PDB entry 7NKJ | electron microscopy, 2.17 A resolution | chains C and G of the 7 polymer chains in the assembly

== Chain C ==
Protein: ATP synthase subunit alpha
Organism: Mycolicibacterium smegmatis (strain ATCC 700084 / mc(2)155)
Notes: EC 7.1.2.2
Reference sequence: A0R202 (ATPA_MYCS2); residue numbers follow UniProt; this construct covers 1-548
Chain sequence (548 residues; row label = number of the first residue in the row):
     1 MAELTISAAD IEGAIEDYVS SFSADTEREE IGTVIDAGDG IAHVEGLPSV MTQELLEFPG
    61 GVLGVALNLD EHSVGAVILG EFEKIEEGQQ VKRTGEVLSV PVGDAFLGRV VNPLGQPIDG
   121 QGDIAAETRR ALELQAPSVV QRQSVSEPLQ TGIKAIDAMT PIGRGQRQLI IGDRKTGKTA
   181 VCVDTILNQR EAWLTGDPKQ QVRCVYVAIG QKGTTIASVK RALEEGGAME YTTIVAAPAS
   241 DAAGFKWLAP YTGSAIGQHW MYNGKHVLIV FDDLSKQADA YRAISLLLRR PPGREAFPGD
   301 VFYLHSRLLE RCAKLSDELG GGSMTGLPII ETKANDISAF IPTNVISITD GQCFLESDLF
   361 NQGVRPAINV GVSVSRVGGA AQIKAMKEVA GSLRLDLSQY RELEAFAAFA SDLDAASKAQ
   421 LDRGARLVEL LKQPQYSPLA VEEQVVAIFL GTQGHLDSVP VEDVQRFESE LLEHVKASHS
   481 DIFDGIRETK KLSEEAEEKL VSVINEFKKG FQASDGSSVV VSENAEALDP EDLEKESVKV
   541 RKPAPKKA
Disordered / not traced: 1-28, 515-548
Swiss-Prot annotation at these positions:
  - binding site (ATP): Gly172 to Thr179
  - site: Ser373 (Required for activity)
Metal / ion sites: Mg2+: Thr179 (together with ATP)
Ligand contacts:
  - ADP (adenosine-5'-diphosphate): Val374, Ser375, Arg376
  - ATP (adenosine-5'-triphosphate): Asp173, Arg174, Lys175, Thr176, Gly177, Lys178, Thr179, Ala180, Phe360, Arg365, Pro366, Gln433, Pro434, Gln435

== Chain G ==
Protein: ATP synthase gamma chain
Organism: Mycobacterium smegmatis (strain ATCC 700084 / mc(2)155)
Reference sequence: A0R201 (ATPG_MYCS2); residue numbers follow UniProt; this construct covers 1-307
Chain sequence (307 residues; row label = number of the first residue in the row):
     1 MAATLRELRG RIRSAGSIKK ITKAQELIAT SRIAKAQARV EAARPYAAEI TNMLTELAGA
    61 SALDHPLLVE RKQPKRAGVL VVSSDRGLCG AYNANVLRRA EELFSLLRDE GKDPVLYVVG
   121 RKALGYFSFR QRTVVESWTG FSERPTYENA REIADTLVNA FMAGADDEGD DAGADGILGV
   181 DELHIVFTEF RSMLSQTAVA RRAAPMEVEY VGEVETGPRT LYSFEPDPET LFDALLPRYI
   241 ATRVYAALLE AAASESASRR RAMKSATDNA DDLIKALTLA ANRERQAQIT QEISEIVGGA
   301 NALAGSK
Disordered / not traced: 1-2, 36-85, 95-256, 305-307

== How chain C and chain G interact ==
Contacting residue pairs (4):
  Pro291(C) - Ala302(G)  hydrophobic
  Pro292(C) - Ala302(G)
  Arg294(C) - Glu295(G)
  Glu295(C) - Glu295(G)  hydrogen bond (backbone-side chain)
Interface residues without a listed pair, chain C (6 interface residues in all): Gly293, Ser338
Interface residues without a listed pair, chain G (6 interface residues in all): Ala3, Gly298, Gly299, Leu303

== In short ==
Chain C and chain G each contribute 6 residues to their interface; the contacts include 1 hydrogen bond. Its
one hydrogen-bonded contact is Glu295(C)-Glu295(G). Bound to chain C: ATP and ADP. Curated annotation
(UniProt) lists 8 ATP-binding residues on chain C.
Here chain C is ATP synthase subunit alpha (Mycolicibacterium smegmatis (strain ATCC 700084 / mc(2)155)) and
chain G is ATP synthase gamma chain (Mycobacterium smegmatis (strain ATCC 700084 / mc(2)155)). Entry 7NKJ
(Mycobacterium smegmatis ATP synthase F1 state 3) was determined by electron microscopy, deposited together
with 7NJK, 7NJL, 7NJM, 7NJN, 7NJO, 7NJP and 20 further entries.
